8SIU - chains A and B; structure by X-ray diffraction, 1.80 A resolution.

Chain A:
Protein: Leucine-rich repeat and WD repeat-containing protein 1
Organism: Rattus norvegicus
Reference sequence: A0A140UHX1 (A0A140UHX1_RAT); residue numbers follow UniProt; this construct covers 269-648
Chain sequence (383 residues; numbered -3 to 648; 269 numbers in that range are skipped by the numbering (no residue carries them; nothing is unmodelled there); the number before each row is that of its first residue; numbers below 1 keep their minus sign (Ser-3 is residue -3)):
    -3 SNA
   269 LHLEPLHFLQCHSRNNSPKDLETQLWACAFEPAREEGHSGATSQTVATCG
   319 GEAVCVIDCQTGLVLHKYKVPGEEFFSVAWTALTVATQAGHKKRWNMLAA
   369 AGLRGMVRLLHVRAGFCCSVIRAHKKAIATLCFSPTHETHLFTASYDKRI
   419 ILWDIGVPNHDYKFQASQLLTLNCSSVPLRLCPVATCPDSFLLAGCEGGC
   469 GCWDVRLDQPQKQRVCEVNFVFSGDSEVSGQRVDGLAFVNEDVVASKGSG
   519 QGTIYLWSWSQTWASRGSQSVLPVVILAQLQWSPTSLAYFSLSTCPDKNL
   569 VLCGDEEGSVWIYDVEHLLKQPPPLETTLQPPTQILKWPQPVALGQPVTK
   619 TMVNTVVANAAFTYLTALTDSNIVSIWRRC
Not modelled in the structure: -3, 354-360, 590-595, 648
Modified positions: Mse365 (selenomethionine; parent Met); Mse374 (selenomethionine; parent Met); Mse620 (selenomethionine; parent Met)
Construct notes: expression tag (-3 to -2); engineered mutation Arg646 (Lys in A0A140UHX1), Arg647 (Thr in A0A140UHX1)
Reported in the primary citation:
  - mutagenesis - W294A: abolished binding to H4K20me3-containing peptides
  - mutagenesis - W294A: decreased binding to H4K20me3-nucleosomes
  - mutagenesis - K393E/K394E: abolished binding to H4K20me3-nucleosomes

Chain B:
Protein: Origin recognition complex subunit 2
Organism: Rattus norvegicus
Reference sequence: Q75PQ8 (ORC2_RAT); numbering as in UniProt (aligned over 1-100)
Chain sequence (103 residues; numbered -2 to 100; the number before each row is that of its first residue; numbers below 1 keep their minus sign (Ser-2 is residue -2)):
    -2 SNAMSTLRLKEAKVPSVQFVGDDDVLSHILDREGGTKLKKEKVQLLVNPQ
    48 KVIKKAECELEKSDLEVLEDQNYVEVLGRNIQESLGNGSAVDGRNKVYSF
    98 QHR
Not modelled in the structure: -2 to 10, 29-100
Construct notes: expression tag (-2 to 0)
Reported in the primary citation:
  - mutagenesis - V14A/I26A: decreased binding to ORCAFL
  - mutagenesis - V14A/D19A/I26A: abolished binding to ORCAFL

How chain A and chain B interact:
Pairs across the interface (47):
  Pro273(A) - Pro12(B)
  Leu274(A) - Pro12(B)
  Phe276(A) - Pro12(B)
  Phe276(A) - Ser13(B)
  Phe276(A) - Val14(B)
  Phe276(A) - Gln15(B)  hydrogen bond (backbone-backbone)
  Leu277(A) - Gln15(B)
  Gln278(A) - Val14(B)
  Gln278(A) - Gln15(B)  hydrogen bond (backbone-backbone)
  Gln278(A) - Phe16(B)
  Gln278(A) - Val17(B)  hydrogen bond (backbone-backbone)
  Cys279(A) - Val17(B)
  Ser281(A) - Phe16(B)
  Asn284(A) - Phe16(B)
  Asn284(A) - Gly18(B)
  Asn284(A) - Asp19(B)  hydrogen bond (side chain-backbone)
  Ser285(A) - Phe16(B)
  Pro286(A) - Phe16(B)
  Val332(A) - Val17(B)  hydrophobic
  Val332(A) - Val22(B)
  Val332(A) - Leu23(B)  hydrogen bond (backbone-backbone)
  Leu333(A) - Leu23(B)
  Leu333(A) - Ser24(B)  hydrogen bond (backbone-backbone)
  His334(A) - Val22(B)
  His334(A) - Ser24(B)
  His334(A) - Ile26(B)
  Lys335(A) - Asp19(B)  salt bridge
  Lys335(A) - Val22(B)
  Lys335(A) - Ser24(B)  hydrogen bond (backbone-backbone)
  Lys335(A) - His25(B)
  Lys335(A) - Ile26(B)  hydrogen bond (backbone-backbone)
  Tyr336(A) - Ile26(B)
  Tyr336(A) - Asp28(B)  hydrogen bond
  Lys337(A) - Asp19(B)  salt bridge
  Gly383(A) - Ile26(B)
  Gly383(A) - Leu27(B)  hydrogen bond (backbone-backbone)
  Phe384(A) - Ile26(B)  hydrophobic
  Phe384(A) - Leu27(B)
  Cys385(A) - Ile26(B)
  Cys385(A) - Leu27(B)  hydrogen bond (backbone-backbone)
  Cys385(A) - Asp28(B)
  Pro609(A) - Pro12(B)
  Pro609(A) - Val14(B)  hydrophobic
  Val610(A) - Ser13(B)
  Val610(A) - Val14(B)  hydrogen bond (backbone-backbone)
  Ala611(A) - Val14(B)  hydrophobic
  Ile641(A) - Val14(B)  hydrophobic
Interface residues without a listed pair, chain A (29 interface residues in all): His275, Leu331, Leu378, Val380, Pro607, Val616
Interface residues without a listed pair, chain B (16 interface residues in all): Val11
The authors on this interface:
  - specific contacts: Lys335(A)-Asp19(B) (salt bridge), Lys337(A)-Asp19(B) (salt bridge)
  - interface residues, chain B: Val11(B), Val14(B), Ile26(B)

In short:
The interface between chain A and chain B involves 29 residues on one side and 16 on the other, with 12
hydrogen bonds and 2 salt bridges. Polar contacts include Lys335(A)-Asp19(B), Lys337(A)-Asp19(B) and
Asn284(A)-Asp19(B). The paper describes salt bridges between Lys335(A) and Asp19(B) and Lys337(A) and
Asp19(B). From the paper: W294A of chain A abolishes binding to H4K20me3-containing peptides; interface
residues Val11(B), Val14(B) and Ile26(B); 4 substitutions were tested in all.
Here chain A is Leucine-rich repeat and WD repeat-containing protein 1 and chain B is Origin recognition
complex subunit 2, both from Rattus norvegicus. Entry 8SIU (Origin Recognition Complex Associated (ORCA)
protein bound to Orc2) was determined by X-ray diffraction, deposited together with 8SIY.
